Entry 3QJC (X-ray diffraction, 2.00 A resolution); this record covers chains A and B.

# Chain A
Protein: Hemoglobin subunit alpha
From: Homo sapiens
UniProt: P69905 (HBA_HUMAN); residues 1-141 here correspond to UniProt positions 2-142 (UniProt number = residue number + 1)
Sequence (141 residues; row label = number of the first residue in the row):
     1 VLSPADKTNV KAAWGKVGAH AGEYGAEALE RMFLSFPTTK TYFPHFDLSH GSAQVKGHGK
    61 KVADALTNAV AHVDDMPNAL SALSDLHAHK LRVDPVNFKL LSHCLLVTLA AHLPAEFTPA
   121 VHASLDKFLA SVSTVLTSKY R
Ion coordination: heme Fe: H87 (together with carbon monoxide)
Residues lining bound ligands:
  - carbon monoxide (CMO): L29, F43, H58, V62, H87
  - carbon monoxide / heme: L29, M32, T39, Y42, F43, H45, F46, H58, K61, V62, A65, L66, L83, L86, H87, L91, V93, N97, F98, L101, V132, L136
  - heme (HEM): M32, T39, Y42, F43, H45, F46, H58, K61, V62, A65, L66, L83, L86, H87, L91, V93, N97, F98, L101, V132, L136
Curated features (UniProtKB/Swiss-Prot):
  - binding site (O2): H58
  - binding site (heme b): H87
  - site: T8, N9 (Microbial infection: Cleavage), K11 (Not glycated), A13, W14 (Microbial infection: Cleavage), Y24, G25 (Microbial infection: Cleavage), L29, E30 (Microbial infection: Cleavage), H45, F46 (Microbial infection: Cleavage), D47, L48 (Microbial infection: Cleavage), S52, A53 (Microbial infection: Cleavage), V55, K56 (Microbial infection: Cleavage), K56 (Not glycated), G59, K60 (Microbial infection: Cleavage), K60 (Not glycated), K90 (Not glycated), L91, R92 (Microbial infection: Cleavage), K99 (Not glycated), L106, V107 (Microbial infection: Cleavage), T108, L109 (Microbial infection: Cleavage), V121, H122 (Microbial infection: Cleavage), S133, T134 (Microbial infection: Cleavage)
  - modified residue: S3 (Phosphoserine), K7 (N6-succinyllysine), T8 (Phosphothreonine), K11 (N6-succinyllysine), K16 (N6-acetyllysine), Y24 (Phosphotyrosine), S35 (Phosphoserine), K40 (N6-succinyllysine), S49 (Phosphoserine), S102 (Phosphoserine), T108 (Phosphothreonine), S124 (Phosphoserine), S131 (Phosphoserine), T134 (Phosphothreonine), T137 (Phosphothreonine), S138 (Phosphoserine)
  - glycosylation (N-linked (Glc) (glycation) lysine): K7, K16, K40, K61

# Chain B
Protein: Hemoglobin subunit beta
From: Homo sapiens
UniProt: P68871 (HBB_HUMAN); residues 1-146 here correspond to UniProt positions 2-147 (UniProt number = residue number + 1)
Sequence (146 residues; numbered 1 to 146; the number before each row is that of its first residue):
     1 VHLTPEEKSA VTALWGKVNV DEVGGEALGR LLVVYPWTQR FFESFGDLST PDAVMGNPKV
    61 KALGKKVLGA FSDGLAHLDN LKGTFATLSE LHCDKLHVDP ENFRLLGNVL VCVLAHHFGK
   121 EFTPPVQAAY QKVVAGVANA LAHKYH
Differences from the reference sequence: engineered mutation L63 (His64 in P68871)
Ion coordination: heme Fe: H92 (together with carbon monoxide)
Residues lining bound ligands:
  - carbon monoxide (CMO): L28, L63, V67, H92
  - carbon monoxide / heme: L28, L31, T38, F41, F42, L63, K66, V67, A70, F71, F85, L88, L91, H92, L96, V98, N102, F103, L106, V137, L141
  - heme (HEM): L31, T38, F41, F42, L63, K66, V67, A70, F71, F85, L88, L91, H92, L96, V98, N102, F103, L106, V137, L141
Curated features (UniProtKB/Swiss-Prot):
  - binding site ((2R)-2,3-bisphosphoglycerate): V1, H2, K82, H143
  - binding site (heme b): H92
  - site: E7, K8 (Microbial infection: Cleavage), G25, E26 (Microbial infection: Cleavage), G29, R30 (Microbial infection: Cleavage), Y35, P36 (Microbial infection: Cleavage), W37, T38 (Microbial infection: Cleavage), F45, G46 (Microbial infection: Cleavage), D52, A53 (Microbial infection: Cleavage), G56, N57 (Microbial infection: Cleavage), K59 (Not glycated), F71, S72 (Microbial infection: Cleavage), G74, L75 (Microbial infection: Cleavage), K82 (Not glycated), T84, F85 (Microbial infection: Cleavage), H92, C93 (Microbial infection: Cleavage), K95 (Not glycated), R104, L105 (Microbial infection: Cleavage), L110, V111 (Microbial infection: Cleavage), G119, K120 (Microbial infection: Cleavage), F122, T123 (Microbial infection: Cleavage), A128, A129 (Microbial infection: Cleavage) and 2 more in UniProt
  - modified residue: V1 (N-acetylvaline), S9 (Phosphoserine), T12 (Phosphothreonine), S44 (Phosphoserine), T50 (Phosphothreonine), K59 (N6-acetyllysine), K82 (N6-acetyllysine), T87 (Phosphothreonine), C93 (S-nitrosocysteine), K144 (N6-acetyllysine)
  - glycosylation: V1 (N-linked (Glc) (glycation) valine), K8 (N-linked (Glc) (glycation) lysine), K17 (N-linked (Glc) (glycation) lysine), K66 (N-linked (Glc) (glycation) lysine), K120 (N-linked (Glc) (glycation) lysine), K144 (N-linked (Glc) (glycation) lysine)

# Interface between chain A and chain B
Contacting residue pairs - 40 pairs, chain A then chain B:
  E30(A) with P124(B)
  R31(A) with F122(B), hydrogen bond (side chain-backbone); T123(B); P124(B); Q127(B), hydrogen bond
  L34(A) with P124(B), hydrophobic; P125(B); A128(B)
  S35(A) with Q127(B); A128(B), hydrogen bond (side chain-backbone); Q131(B)
  F36(A) with Q131(B)
  K99(A) with R104(B)
  H103(A) with N108(B); V111(B); C112(B); Q127(B); Q131(B), hydrogen bond
  C104(A) with Q127(B)
  V107(A) with V111(B), hydrophobic; A115(B); Q127(B)
  A110(A) with C112(B); A115(B); H116(B)
  A111(A) with A115(B); G119(B); K120(B)
  P114(A) with H116(B), hydrogen bond (backbone-side chain)
  F117(A) with R30(B), hydrogen bond (backbone-side chain); H116(B)
  T118(A) with R30(B)
  P119(A) with R30(B); V33(B); M55(B), hydrophobic
  H122(A) with R30(B), hydrogen bond; V34(B)
  A123(A) with V34(B), hydrophobic
  D126(A) with V34(B); Y35(B)
Other interface residues (no listed pair), chain A (21 interface residues in all): L106, A120, K127
Other interface residues (no listed pair), chain B (22 interface residues in all): E26, P51

# In short
Chain A and chain B form an interface of 21 and 22 residues respectively; the contacts include 7 hydrogen
bonds. Polar contacts include R31(A)-F122(B), R31(A)-Q127(B) and S35(A)-A128(B). Ligands of chain A: heme,
carbon monoxide and carbon monoxide / heme.
Here chain A is Hemoglobin subunit alpha and chain B is Hemoglobin subunit beta, both from Homo sapiens. Entry
3QJC (Human Hemoglobin A Mutant Beta H63L Carbonmonoxy-Form) was determined by X-ray diffraction.
